PDB entry 1GJ4 | X-ray diffraction, 1.81 A resolution | chains L and H of the 3 polymer chains in the assembly

Chain L:
Protein: Thrombin
Source organism: Homo sapiens
Notes: EC 3.4.21.5; fragment: light chain, residues 328-363
UniProt: P00734 (THRB_HUMAN); the construct lacks a stretch of the UniProt sequence, so the offset changes along the chain: -4 to 0 = UniProt 328-332; 1-14 = UniProt 336-349; 15-17 = UniProt 361-363
Chain sequence (36 residues; row label = number of the first residue in the row; a row labelled like 14A-14K holds insertion residues (14A, then the next letters in order); numbers below 1 keep their minus sign (Thr-4 is residue -4)):
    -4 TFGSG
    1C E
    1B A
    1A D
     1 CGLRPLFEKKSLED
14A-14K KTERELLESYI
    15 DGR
Disordered / not traced: -4 to 0, 15-17
Curated features (UniProtKB/Swiss-Prot):
  - site: Arg17 (Cleavage)

Chain H:
Protein: Thrombin
Source organism: Homo sapiens
Notes: EC 3.4.21.5; fragment: heavy chain, residues 364-620
UniProt: P00734 (THRB_HUMAN); the construct lacks a stretch of the UniProt sequence and is renumbered around it, so the offset changes along the chain: 16-36 = UniProt 364-384; 37-60 = UniProt 386-409; 61-77 = UniProt 419-435; 78-97 = UniProt 437-456; 7 more segments
Chain sequence (258 residues; numbered 16 to 246 plus 30 insertion-coded residues; 3 numbers in that range are skipped by the numbering (no residue carries them; nothing is unmodelled there); the number before each row is that of its first residue; a row labelled like 60A-60I holds insertion residues (60A, then the next letters in order)):
    16 IVEGSDAEIGMSPWQVMLFRK
   36A S
    37 PQELLCGASLISDRWVLTAAHCLL
60A-60I YPPWDKNFT
    61 ENDLLVRIGKHSRTRYE
   77A R
    78 NIEKISMLEKIYIHPRYNWR
   97A E
    98 NLDRDIALMKLKKPVAFSDYIHPVCLPDRETA
129A-129C ASL
   130 LQAGYKGRVTGWGNLKET
147A-147G WTANVGK
   150 GQPSVLQVVNLPIVERPVCKDSTRIRITDNMFCAG
  184A Y
   185 KP
186A-186D DEGK
   187 RGDACEGDSGGPFVMKSP
204A-204B FN
   205 NRWYQMGIVSWGE
   219 GCD
  221A R
   222 DGKYGFYTHVFRLKKWIQKVIDQFG
Disordered / not traced: 147A-147G
Disulfide bonds: Cys42-Cys58, Cys168-Cys182, Cys191-Cys220
Ion coordination: Na+: Arg221A, Lys224
Residues lining bound ligands: 132 (6-chloro-2-(2-hydroxy-biphenyl-3-yl)-1H-indole-5-carboxamidine): Leu41, Cys42, His57, Cys58, Trp60D, Lys60F, Asp189, Ala190, Cys191, Glu192, Ser195, Val213, Ser214, Trp215, Gly216, Gly219, Cys220, Gly226, Phe227
Curated features (UniProtKB/Swiss-Prot):
  - region: Ala183 to Val200 (High affinity receptor-binding region which is also known as the TP508 peptide)
  - active site (Charge relay system): His57, Asp102, Ser195
  - glycosylation: Asn60G (N-linked (GlcNAc...) (complex) asparagine)
Reported in the primary citation:
  - binding site for 132: Asp189, Ala190, Val213, Trp215, Gly226

How chain L and chain H interact:
Disulfides between the chains: Cys1(L)-Cys122(H)
Residue-residue contacts - 56 pairs, chain L then chain H:
  Cys1(L) - Pro120(H)
  Cys1(L) - Val121(H)
  Cys1(L) - Cys122(H)  disulfide
  Cys1(L) - Arg206(H)  hydrogen bond (backbone-side chain)
  Asp1A(L) - His119(H)  salt bridge
  Asp1A(L) - Arg206(H)
  Ala1B(L) - Arg206(H)  hydrogen bond (backbone-side chain)
  Glu1C(L) - Phe114(H)
  Glu1C(L) - Pro120(H)
  Gly2(L) - Pro120(H)  hydrogen bond (backbone-backbone)
  Gly2(L) - Cys122(H)  hydrogen bond (backbone-side chain)
  Gly2(L) - Arg206(H)
  Gly2(L) - Trp207(H)  hydrogen bond (backbone-backbone)
  Leu3(L) - His119(H)  hydrogen bond (backbone-side chain)
  Leu3(L) - Asn205(H)
  Leu3(L) - Arg206(H)
  Arg4(L) - Gly25(H)
  Arg4(L) - Met26(H)  hydrogen bond (side chain-backbone)
  Arg4(L) - Pro28(H)
  Arg4(L) - Trp29(H)
  Arg4(L) - Trp207(H)
  Pro5(L) - Ser115(H)
  Pro5(L) - Asp116(H)
  Leu6(L) - Asp116(H)
  Phe7(L) - Glu23(H)
  Phe7(L) - Ile24(H)
  Phe7(L) - Gly25(H)
  Phe7(L) - Met26(H)  hydrophobic
  Glu8(L) - Lys202(H)  salt bridge
  Glu8(L) - Asn205(H)
  Glu8(L) - Trp207(H)  hydrogen bond
  Lys9(L) - His119(H)
  Asp14(L) - Glu23(H)
  Asp14(L) - Met26(H)
  Asp14(L) - Arg137(H)  salt bridge
  Lys14A(L) - Glu23(H)  hydrogen bond (backbone-side chain)
  Thr14B(L) - Met26(H)
  Thr14B(L) - Arg137(H)  hydrogen bond
  Thr14B(L) - Asn159(H)
  Glu14C(L) - Arg137(H)
  Glu14C(L) - Lys202(H)  salt bridge
  Glu14E(L) - Lys135(H)  salt bridge
  Glu14E(L) - Asn159(H)  hydrogen bond
  Glu14E(L) - Tyr184A(H)  hydrogen bond
  Leu14F(L) - Asn159(H)
  Leu14F(L) - Trp207(H)  hydrophobic
  Leu14G(L) - Lys202(H)
  Leu14G(L) - Pro204(H)  hydrophobic
  Ser14I(L) - Gly133(H)
  Ser14I(L) - Tyr134(H)
  Ser14I(L) - Lys135(H)  hydrogen bond (side chain-backbone)
  Tyr14J(L) - Tyr134(H)  hydrophobic
  Tyr14J(L) - Lys135(H)  hydrogen bond (side chain-backbone)
  Tyr14J(L) - Met201(H)
  Tyr14J(L) - Lys202(H)  hydrogen bond (side chain-backbone)
  Tyr14J(L) - Pro204(H)  hydrophobic
Interface residues without a listed pair, chain L (22 interface residues in all): Ile14K
Interface residues without a listed pair, chain H (29 interface residues in all): Ile47, Tyr117, Leu129C, Asn204B

In short:
The interface between chain L and chain H involves 22 residues on one side and 29 on the other; the contacts
include 1 disulfide bond, 15 hydrogen bonds and 5 salt bridges. Among the polar pairs are Asp1A(L)-His119(H),
Glu8(L)-Lys202(H) and Glu14E(L)-Lys135(H). The paper reports a binding site for 132 at Asp189(H), Ala190(H)
and Val213(H) among others.
Chain L is Thrombin and chain H is Thrombin, both from Homo sapiens; the structure, Selectivity at S1, H2O
displacement, upa, tpa, SER190/ALA190 protease, structure-based drug design, was determined by X-ray
diffraction, deposited together with 1GJ5, 1GJ7, 1GJ8, 1GJ9, 1GJA, 1GJB, 1GJC and 1GJD.
